PDB entry 4WYK | X-ray diffraction, 3.40 A resolution | chains B and D of the 4 polymer chains in the assembly

== Chain B (and D) ==
Protein: NTF2-related export protein 1
Source organism: Homo sapiens
Notes: chain D of this document is another copy of the same molecule, construct and numbering; everything in this record applies to it too
Reference sequence: Q9UKK6 (NXT1_HUMAN); residue numbers follow UniProt; this construct covers 2-140
Chain sequence (139 residues; row label = number of the first residue in the row):
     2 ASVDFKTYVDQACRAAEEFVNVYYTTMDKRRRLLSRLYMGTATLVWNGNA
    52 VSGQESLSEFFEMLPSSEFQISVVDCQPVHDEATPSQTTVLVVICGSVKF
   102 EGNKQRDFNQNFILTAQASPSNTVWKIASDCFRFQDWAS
Unresolved in the structure: 2

== Interface between chain B and chain D ==
Pairs across the interface - 12 pairs, chain B then chain D:
  Lys-30(B) with Lys-30(D)
  Arg-31(B) with Glu-102(D), salt bridge
  Arg-32(B) with Arg-33(D)
  Arg-33(B) with Arg-32(D); Phe-62(D); Glu-63(D), hydrogen bond (side chain-backbone); Leu-65(D), hydrogen bond (side chain-backbone); Ser-67(D), hydrogen bond
  Phe-62(B) with Arg-33(D), hydrogen bond (backbone-side chain)
  Glu-63(B) with Arg-33(D), hydrogen bond (backbone-side chain); Glu-63(D)
  Leu-65(B) with Arg-33(D), hydrogen bond (backbone-side chain)
Interface residues without a listed pair, chain B (8 interface residues in all): Ser-67
Interface residues without a listed pair, chain D (9 interface residues in all): Pro-66

== In short ==
The interface between chain B and chain D involves 8 residues on one side and 9 on the other, with 6 hydrogen
bonds and 1 salt bridge. Among the polar pairs are Arg-31(B)/Glu-102(D), Arg-33(B)/Glu-63(D) and
Arg-33(B)/Leu-65(D).
Both chains are NTF2-related export protein 1 (Homo sapiens). Entry 4WYK (Structure of the LRR and NTF2-like
domains of NXF1 complexed with NXT1) was determined by X-ray diffraction.
